Entry 2YMS (X-ray diffraction, 2.10 A resolution); this record covers chains A and D of the 4 polymer chains in the assembly.

[Chain A]
Name: Outer membrane protein assembly factor bamb
From: Escherichia coli
Notes: fragment: fragments of bamb from e. coli, residues 62-191
UniProtKB: P77774 (BAMB_ECOLI); residue numbers follow UniProt; this construct covers 62-191
Chain sequence (130 residues; numbered 62 to 191; the number before each row is that of its first residue):
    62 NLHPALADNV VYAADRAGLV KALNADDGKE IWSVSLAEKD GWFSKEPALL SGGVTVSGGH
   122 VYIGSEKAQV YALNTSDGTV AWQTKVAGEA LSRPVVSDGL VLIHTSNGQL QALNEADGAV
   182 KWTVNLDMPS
Unresolved in the structure: 100-105
Ion coordination: Na+: Asp69 (shared with 2 residues of chain C)

[Chain D]
Name: Outer membrane protein assembly factor bamb
From: Escherichia coli
Notes: fragment: fragments of bamb from e. coli, residues 249-320
UniProtKB: P77774 (BAMB_ECOLI); residues 247-320 here = UniProt positions 247-320
Chain sequence (74 residues; row label = number of the first residue in the row):
   247 VDTTPVVVNG VVFALAYNGN LTALDLRSGQ IMWKRELGSV NDFIVDGNRI YLVDQNDRVM
   307 ALTIDGGVTL WTQS

[Interface between chain A and chain D]
Contacting residue pairs - 29 pairs, chain A then chain D:
  Asn62(A) - Gln301(D)
  Asn62(A) - Asp303(D)
  Leu63(A) - Asp288(D)
  His64(A) - Asp288(D)  salt bridge
  His64(A) - Phe289(D)
  His64(A) - Ile290(D)
  Pro65(A) - Asp288(D)
  Pro65(A) - Ile290(D)
  Pro65(A) - Val299(D)  hydrophobic
  Ala66(A) - Ile290(D)
  Leu67(A) - Ile290(D)  hydrophobic
  Leu67(A) - Asp292(D)
  Asn70(A) - Arg295(D)
  Val72(A) - Tyr297(D)  hydrophobic
  Ala75(A) - Asp303(D)
  Asp76(A) - Asp303(D)
  Lys82(A) - Asp303(D)  salt bridge
  Lys82(A) - Gln319(D)  hydrogen bond
  Leu84(A) - Val305(D)  hydrophobic
  Leu84(A) - Gln319(D)
  Asn85(A) - Trp317(D)
  Ala86(A) - Arg295(D)  hydrogen bond (backbone-side chain)
  Ala86(A) - Tyr297(D)
  Ala86(A) - Trp317(D)  hydrogen bond (backbone-side chain)
  Asp87(A) - Arg295(D)  salt bridge
  Asp87(A) - Trp317(D)  hydrogen bond (backbone-side chain)
  Asp88(A) - Trp317(D)
  Gly89(A) - Trp317(D)
  Gly89(A) - Gln319(D)
Other interface residues (no listed pair), chain A (20 interface residues in all): Ala74, Leu80, Glu91
Other interface residues (no listed pair), chain D (14 interface residues in all): Asp300, Ser320

[Overview]
20 residues of chain A and 14 residues of chain D are in contact, with 4 hydrogen bonds and 3 salt bridges.
Among the polar pairs are His64(A)-Asp288(D), Lys82(A)-Asp303(D) and Asp87(A)-Arg295(D).
Here chain A is Outer membrane protein assembly factor bamb and chain D is Outer membrane protein assembly
factor bamb, both from Escherichia coli. Entry 2YMS (Structure and assembly of a b-propeller with nine blades
and a new conserved repetitive sequence motif) was determined by X-ray diffraction.
